7EA8 - chains A and I of the 11 polymer chains in the assembly; structure by electron microscopy, 3.10 A resolution.

# Chain A
Name: Histone H3.3
Organism: Homo sapiens
Notes: engineered mutation(s): K36M
Amino-acid sequence (101 residues; each row starts with the number of its first residue):
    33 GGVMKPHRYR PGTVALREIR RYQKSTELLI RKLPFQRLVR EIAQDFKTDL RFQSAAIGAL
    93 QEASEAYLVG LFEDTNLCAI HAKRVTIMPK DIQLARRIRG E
Reported in the primary citation:
  - mutagenesis - R49E/R52E: abolished catalytic activity with Histone-lysine N-methyltransferase SETD2
  - mutagenesis - R49E/R52E: decreased catalytic activity on NSD1

# Chain I
Molecule: 601-DNA
Sequence (122 nucleotides; numbered 3 to 124; the number before each row is that of its first residue):
     3 CGAGAATCCC GGTGCCGAGG CCGCTCAATT GGTCGTAGAC AGCTCTAGCA CCGCTTAAAC
    63 GCACGTACGC GCTGTCCCCC GCGTTTTAAC CGCCAAGGGG ATTACTCCCT AGTCTCCAGG
   123 CA

# How chain A and chain I interact
Pairs across the interface - 10 pairs, chain A then chain I:
  Pro43(A) - DA69(I)  sugar contact
  Arg72(A) - DC51(I)  salt bridge to the phosphate
  Arg83(A) - DG50(I)  phosphate contact
  Arg83(A) - DC51(I)  phosphate contact
  Phe84(A) - DG50(I)  sugar contact
  Phe84(A) - DC51(I)  hydrogen bond to the phosphate
  Gln85(A) - DG50(I)  phosphate contact
  Arg116(A) - DC72(I)  phosphate contact
  Val117(A) - DG71(I)  hydrogen bond to the phosphate
  Thr118(A) - DG71(I)  hydrogen bond to the phosphate
Interface residues without a listed pair, chain A (10 interface residues in all): Arg40, Arg63
Interface residues without a listed pair, chain I (8 interface residues in all): DA60, DA65, DC66

# Summary
10 residues of chain A and 8 residues of chain I are in contact, with 3 hydrogen bonds and 1 salt bridge.
Polar pairs include Phe84(A)-DC51(I), Val117(A)-DG71(I) and Thr118(A)-DG71(I). The paper reports that
R49E/R52E of chain A abolish catalytic activity with Histone-lysine N-methyltransferase SETD2; R49E/R52E of
chain A reduce catalytic activity on NSD1.
Chain A is Histone H3.3 (Homo sapiens) and chain I is 601-DNA; the structure, Human SETD2 bound to a
nucleosome containing oncohistone mutations, was determined by electron microscopy (same publication as 7EA5).
